Entry 4XIA (X-ray diffraction, 2.30 A resolution); this record covers chains A and B.

# Chain A (and B)
Molecule: D-xylose isomerase
Organism: Arthrobacter sp
Notes: EC 5.3.1.5; chain B of this document is another copy of the same molecule, construct and numbering; everything in this record applies to it too
UniProt: P12070 (XYLA_ARTS7); residues 2-394 here = UniProt positions 2-394
Amino-acid sequence (393 residues; numbered 2 to 394; the number before each row is that of its first residue):
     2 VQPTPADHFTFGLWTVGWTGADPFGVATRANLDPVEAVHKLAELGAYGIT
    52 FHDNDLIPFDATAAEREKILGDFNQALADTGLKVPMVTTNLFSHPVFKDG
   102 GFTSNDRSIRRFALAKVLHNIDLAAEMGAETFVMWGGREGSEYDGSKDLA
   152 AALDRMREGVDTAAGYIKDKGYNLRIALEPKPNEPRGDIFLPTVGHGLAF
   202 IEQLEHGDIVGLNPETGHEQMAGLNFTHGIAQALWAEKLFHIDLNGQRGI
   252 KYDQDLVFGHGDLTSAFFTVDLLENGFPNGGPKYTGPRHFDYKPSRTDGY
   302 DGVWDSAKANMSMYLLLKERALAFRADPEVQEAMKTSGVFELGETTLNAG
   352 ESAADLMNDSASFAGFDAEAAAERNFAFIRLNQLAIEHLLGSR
Sequence notes: conflict A31 (Lys in P12070), A64 (Glu in P12070), A79 (Lys in P12070)
Ion coordination: Mg2+: E180, E216, D244, D292 (together with sorbitol)
Residues lining bound ligands: sorbitol (SOR): W15, H53, M87, T89, F93, V134, W136, E180, K182, E216, H219, D244, D254, D292

# Interface between chain A and chain B
Pairs across the interface - 66 pairs, chain A then chain B:
  N226(A) - R249(B)
  R249(A) - N226(B)
  H261(A) - N383(B)  hydrogen bond
  H261(A) - Q384(B)  hydrogen bond
  L264(A) - T265(B)
  L264(A) - I387(B)  hydrophobic
  L264(A) - L390(B)  hydrophobic
  L264(A) - L391(B)  hydrophobic
  T265(A) - L264(B)
  P295(A) - I380(B)  hydrophobic
  S296(A) - I380(B)
  T298(A) - R375(B)
  T298(A) - F377(B)  hydrogen bond (backbone-backbone)
  T298(A) - F379(B)
  D299(A) - N376(B)
  D299(A) - A378(B)  hydrogen bond (side chain-backbone)
  D299(A) - F379(B)  hydrogen bond (side chain-backbone)
  D299(A) - I380(B)  hydrogen bond (side chain-backbone)
  G300(A) - N376(B)  hydrogen bond (backbone-side chain)
  D302(A) - N376(B)
  G303(A) - N376(B)
  D306(A) - R381(B)
  S307(A) - I380(B)
  A310(A) - Q384(B)
  M314(A) - Q384(B)
  L317(A) - E388(B)
  L317(A) - L391(B)  hydrophobic
  L317(A) - S393(B)
  R321(A) - L391(B)  hydrogen bond (side chain-backbone)
  R321(A) - G392(B)
  R321(A) - S393(B)
  R375(A) - T298(B)
  N376(A) - D299(B)
  N376(A) - G300(B)  hydrogen bond (side chain-backbone)
  N376(A) - D302(B)
  N376(A) - G303(B)
  F377(A) - T298(B)  hydrogen bond (backbone-backbone)
  F377(A) - D299(B)
  A378(A) - D299(B)  hydrogen bond (backbone-side chain)
  F379(A) - T298(B)
  F379(A) - D299(B)  hydrogen bond (backbone-side chain)
  I380(A) - H261(B)
  I380(A) - S296(B)
  I380(A) - D299(B)  hydrogen bond (backbone-side chain)
  I380(A) - S307(B)
  R381(A) - D306(B)
  N383(A) - H261(B)  hydrogen bond
  Q384(A) - H261(B)  hydrogen bond
  Q384(A) - A310(B)
  Q384(A) - S313(B)
  Q384(A) - M314(B)
  I387(A) - M314(B)  hydrophobic
  E388(A) - L317(B)
  L390(A) - L264(B)  hydrophobic
  L390(A) - L391(B)
  L391(A) - L264(B)  hydrophobic
  L391(A) - M314(B)  hydrophobic
  L391(A) - L317(B)  hydrophobic
  L391(A) - R321(B)  hydrogen bond (backbone-side chain)
  L391(A) - L390(B)
  L391(A) - L391(B)
  L391(A) - G392(B)
  G392(A) - R321(B)
  G392(A) - L391(B)
  S393(A) - L317(B)
  S393(A) - R321(B)
Interface residues without a listed pair, chain A (38 interface residues in all): I251, V258, G262, S313, L318
Interface residues without a listed pair, chain B (39 interface residues in all): I251, V258, G260, G262, P295, L318

# Summary
Chain A and chain B form an interface of 38 and 39 residues respectively, with 16 hydrogen bonds. Polar
contacts include H261(A)-N383(B), H261(A)-Q384(B) and D299(A)-A378(B). Ligands of chain A: sorbitol. E180(A),
E216(A), D244(A) and D292(A) form the Mg2+ site.
Chain A and chain B are both D-xylose isomerase (Arthrobacter sp); the structure, Structures of D-xylose
isomerase from arthrobacter strain B3728 containing the inhibitors xylitol and D-sorbitol at 2.5 ..., was
determined by X-ray diffraction together with 5XIA from the same study.
